PDB entry 8S7X | electron microscopy, 2.78 A resolution | chains D and C of the 11 polymer chains in the assembly

Chain D:
Molecule: Methyl-coenzyme M reductase subunit beta
From: Methanococcus maripaludis
Notes: EC 2.8.4.1
UniProtKB: A0A2L1CBB3 (A0A2L1CBB3_METMI); residues 1-443 here = UniProt positions 1-443
Chain sequence (443 residues; each row starts with the number of its first residue):
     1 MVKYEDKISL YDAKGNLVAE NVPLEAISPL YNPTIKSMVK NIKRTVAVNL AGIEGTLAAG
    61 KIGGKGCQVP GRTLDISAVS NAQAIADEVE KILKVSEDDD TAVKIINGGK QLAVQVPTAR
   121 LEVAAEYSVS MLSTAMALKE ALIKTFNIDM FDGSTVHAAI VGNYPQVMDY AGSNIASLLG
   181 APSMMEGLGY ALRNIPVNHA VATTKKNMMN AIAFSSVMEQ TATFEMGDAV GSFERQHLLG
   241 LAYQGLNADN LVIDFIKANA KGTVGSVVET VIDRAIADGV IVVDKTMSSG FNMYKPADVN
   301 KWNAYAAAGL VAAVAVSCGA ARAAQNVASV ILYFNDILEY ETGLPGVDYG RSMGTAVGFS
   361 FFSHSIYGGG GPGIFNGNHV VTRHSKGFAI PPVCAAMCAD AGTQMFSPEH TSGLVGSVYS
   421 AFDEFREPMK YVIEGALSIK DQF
Disordered / not traced: 1
Residues lining bound ligands:
  - 1-thioethanesulfonic acid (COM): Phe361, Ser365, Tyr367
  - factor 430 (F43): Ser365, Ile366, Tyr367
  - Coenzyme B (TP7): Phe361, Phe362, Tyr367, Gly368, Gly369, His379, Val380, Val381

Chain C:
Molecule: Methyl-coenzyme M reductase subunit alpha
From: Methanococcus maripaludis
Notes: EC 2.8.4.1
UniProtKB: A0A2L1CBB0 (A0A2L1CBB0_METMI); numbering as in UniProt (aligned over 1-553)
Chain sequence (553 residues; row label = number of the first residue in the row):
     1 MEAEKRLFLK ALKEKFEEDP KEKYTKFYTF GGWEQSARKR EFVEANEKIV SEKRQGIPLY
    61 NPDIGVPLGQ RKLMPYKLSN TDDYCEGDDL HFLNNAAIQQ LWDDIRRTVI VGMDTAHSVL
   121 EKRLGVEVTP ETINEYMHTI NHSLPGGAVV QEHMVEVHPS LAWDCYARIF TGDDELADEL
   181 DSRFLIDINK LFPEEQAETL KAAIGKKTYQ VSRVPSLVGR VCDGGTISRW SAMQIGMSFI
   241 TAYKLCAGEA ATADFSYASK HADVIQMGNA LPGRRARGPN EPGGIRFGIL SDVVQTTRVS
   301 EDPVEQSLEV VATGAALYDQ IWLGAYMSGG IGFTQYATAS YTDDILDDFS YYALDYVEKK
   361 YGRMGTKATM DVVEDVAGEV TLYALEQYDD YPALLEDHFG GSQRAAVAAA ASGIGVCMAT
   421 GNSNAGVNGW YLSQILHKEY HSRLGFYGYD LQDQCGASNS LAIRNDEAAP LELRGPNYPN
   481 YAMNVGHQGE YAGIAQAAHS ARGDAFALNP LVKVAFADPM LVFDFSKPRK EIARGALREF
   541 EAAGERDVIL PAK
Disordered / not traced: 1-3
Differences from the reference sequence: variant Ser51 (Ala in A0A2L1CBB0)
Modified / non-standard residues: His261 (N1-methylated histidine; MHS); Arg275 (5-methyl-arginine; AGM); Gln403 (2-methyl-glutamine; MGN); Gly448 (thioglycin; GL3); Cys455 (S-methylcysteine; SMC)
Residues lining bound ligands:
  - 1-thioethanesulfonic acid (COM): Tyr336, Phe446, Tyr447, Gly448
  - factor 430 (F43), molecule 1: Ala148, Val149, Gln151, Met154, Val155, Met233, Met237, Ile240
  - factor 430 (F43), molecule 2: Ser328, Gly329, Gly330, Ile331, Gly332, Phe333, Thr334, Gln335, Tyr336, Phe399, Gly400, Gln403, Phe446
  - FeFe cofactor (S5Q): His142, Ala148, Val150, Gln151, Glu152
  - Coenzyme B (TP7): Arg274, Leu323, Met327, Ser328, Phe333, Phe446, Met483, Asn484, Val485

Interface between chain D and chain C:
Residue-residue contacts - 57 pairs, chain D then chain C:
  Glu186(D) with Gly273(C); Arg274(C), salt bridge; Arg275(C)
  Tyr190(D) with Asp466(C), hydrogen bond
  Met226(D) with Asn465(C), hydrogen bond (backbone-side chain); Asp466(C)
  Asp228(D) with Arg464(C), salt bridge; Asn465(C); Asp466(C)
  Phe233(D) with Ile463(C), hydrophobic; Arg464(C)
  Gln236(D) with Arg464(C)
  His237(D) with Arg464(C), hydrogen bond
  Asp336(D) with Lys438(C), salt bridge
  Tyr340(D) with Glu439(C), hydrogen bond
  Tyr349(D) with Gln454(C); Ser458(C), hydrogen bond (backbone-side chain)
  Gly350(D) with Gln454(C); Cys455(C)
  Arg351(D) with Cys455(C); Ser458(C); Asn459(C), hydrogen bond; Arg464(C); Glu467(C), salt bridge
  Met353(D) with Gln454(C)
  Gly354(D) with Leu451(C); Gln454(C); Cys455(C)
  Thr355(D) with Cys455(C)
  Val357(D) with Tyr447(C); Gly448(C); Asp450(C); Leu451(C)
  Gly358(D) with Leu451(C)
  Phe361(D) with Phe446(C), hydrophobic; Tyr447(C), hydrophobic; Gly448(C); Asn484(C)
  Phe362(D) with Met483(C), hydrophobic
  Tyr367(D) with Ser328(C); Phe333(C)
  Asn378(D) with Arg274(C)
  His379(D) with Arg274(C), hydrogen bond
  Val380(D) with Arg274(C); Arg275(C); Ala482(C), hydrophobic; Met483(C)
  Val381(D) with Met483(C), hydrophobic
  Arg383(D) with Pro479(C)
  His384(D) with Leu451(C); Cys455(C); Pro479(C); Asn480(C), hydrogen bond; Met483(C)
  Lys386(D) with Arg464(C); Asp466(C), salt bridge; Glu467(C)
Other interface residues (no listed pair), chain D (30 interface residues in all): Gly227, Ser360, His364
Other interface residues (no listed pair), chain C (28 interface residues in all): Ile435, Tyr449

In short:
30 residues of chain D and 28 residues of chain C are in contact, with 8 hydrogen bonds and 5 salt bridges.
Polar pairs include Glu186(D)-Arg274(C), Asp228(D)-Arg464(C) and Asp336(D)-Lys438(C).
Here chain D is Methyl-coenzyme M reductase subunit beta and chain C is Methyl-coenzyme M reductase subunit
alpha, both from Methanococcus maripaludis. Entry 8S7X (Methyl-coenzyme M reductase activation complex without
the A2 component) was determined by electron microscopy (same publication as 8S7V and 9H1L).
